Entry 1AVO (X-ray diffraction, 2.80 A resolution); this record covers chains B and N of the 14 polymer chains in the assembly.

[Chain B (and N)]
Molecule: 11S regulator
Organism: Homo sapiens
Notes: chain N of this document is another copy of the same molecule, construct and numbering; everything in this record applies to it too
UniProtKB: Q06323 (PSME1_HUMAN); numbering as in UniProt (aligned over 104-242)
Sequence (140 residues; row label = number of the first residue in the row):
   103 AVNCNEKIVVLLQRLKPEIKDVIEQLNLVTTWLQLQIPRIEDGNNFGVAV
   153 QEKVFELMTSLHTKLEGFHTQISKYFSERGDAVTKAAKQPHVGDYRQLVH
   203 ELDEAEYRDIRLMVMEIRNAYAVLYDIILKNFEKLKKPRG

[Chain B / chain N interface]
Pairs across the interface (50):
  A103(B) with H193(N)
  V104(B) with H193(N), hydrogen bond (backbone-backbone); V194(N); G195(N), hydrogen bond (backbone-backbone)
  C106(B) with G195(N), hydrogen bond (side chain-backbone); D196(N); Q199(N)
  Q115(B) with E203(N)
  K118(B) with E203(N), salt bridge; E206(N), salt bridge; R210(N)
  K122(B) with R210(N)
  I125(B) with L214(N), hydrophobic
  E126(B) with R213(N), salt bridge; M217(N)
  N129(B) with L214(N); E218(N)
  L130(B) with M217(N), hydrophobic
  T133(B) with N221(N), hydrogen bond
  Q136(B) with V225(N)
  L137(B) with D228(N); K232(N), hydrogen bond (backbone-side chain)
  I139(B) with K232(N), hydrogen bond (backbone-side chain)
  R141(B) with K232(N); N233(N)
  I142(B) with F148(N); V152(N), hydrophobic; K155(N); N233(N), hydrogen bond (backbone-side chain)
  E143(B) with F148(N)
  D144(B) with F148(N)
  H164(B) with E218(N), salt bridge
  H171(B) with R210(N); L214(N)
  I174(B) with E203(N)
  S175(B) with L200(N)
  F178(B) with D196(N); Q199(N); E203(N)
  S179(B) with L200(N)
  R181(B) with D196(N), salt bridge
  G182(B) with V194(N); D196(N); Y197(N), hydrogen bond (backbone-side chain)
  D183(B) with K187(N), salt bridge; Y197(N), hydrogen bond
  T186(B) with Q191(N); V194(N); Y197(N), hydrogen bond
  A189(B) with H193(N)
Interface residues without a listed pair, chain B (36 interface residues in all): N105, V111, P119, P140, E154, V185, K190
Interface residues without a listed pair, chain N (30 interface residues in all): L159, P192, L204, D211, R220, A224

[In short]
Chain B and chain N form an interface of 36 and 30 residues respectively; the contacts include 10 hydrogen
bonds and 6 salt bridges. Polar pairs include K118(B)-E203(N), K118(B)-E206(N) and E126(B)-R213(N).
Both chains are 11S regulator (Homo sapiens). Entry 1AVO (Proteasome activator reg(alpha)) was determined by
X-ray diffraction.
